9CJ3 - chain A; structure by X-ray diffraction, 1.95 A resolution.

[Chain A]
Name: Mitogen-activated protein kinase 14
Organism: Homo sapiens
Notes: EC 2.7.11.24
Reference sequence: Q16539 (MK14_HUMAN); numbering as in UniProt (aligned over 1-360)
Chain sequence (360 residues; numbered 1 to 360; the number before each row is that of its first residue):
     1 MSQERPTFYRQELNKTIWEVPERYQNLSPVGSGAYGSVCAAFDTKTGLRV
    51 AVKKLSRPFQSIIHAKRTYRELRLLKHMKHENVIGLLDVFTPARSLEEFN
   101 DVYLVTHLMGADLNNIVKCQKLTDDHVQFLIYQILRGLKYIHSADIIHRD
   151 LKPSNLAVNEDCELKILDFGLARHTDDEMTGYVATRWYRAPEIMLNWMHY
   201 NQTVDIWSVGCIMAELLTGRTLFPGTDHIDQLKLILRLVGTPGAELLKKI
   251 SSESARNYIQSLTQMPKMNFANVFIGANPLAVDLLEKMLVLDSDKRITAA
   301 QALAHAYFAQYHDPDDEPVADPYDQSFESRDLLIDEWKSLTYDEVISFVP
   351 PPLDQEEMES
Unresolved in the structure: 1-3, 176-180, 353-360
Modified residues: Thr180 (phosphothreonine; TPO); Tyr182 (O-phosphotyrosine; PTR)
Residues lining bound ligands: Pexmetinib (A1AWV): Val30, Val38, Ala51, Val52, Lys53, Arg67, Arg70, Glu71, Leu74, Leu75, Met78, Val83, Ile84, Leu86, Leu104, Val105, Thr106, His107, Leu108, Met109, Gly110, Ala111, Asp112, Ile141, Ile146, His148, Ala157, Ile166, Leu167, Asp168, Phe169, Gly170
UniProt features mapped onto this chain:
  - motif: Thr180 to Tyr182 (TXY)
  - active site: Asp168 (Proton acceptor)
  - binding site (ATP): Val30 to Val38, Lys53
  - modified residue: Ser2 (N-acetylserine), Thr16 (Phosphothreonine), Lys53 (N6-acetyllysine), Lys152 (N6-acetyllysine), Thr180 (Phosphothreonine), Tyr182 (Phosphotyrosine), Thr263 (Phosphothreonine), Tyr323 (Phosphotyrosine)
Reported in the primary citation:
  - conformationally variable residues (order/disorder transition): Asp176 to Thr180
  - binding site for Pexmetinib: Met109, Ala111, Asp168, Phe169
  - contacts within the chain: His174-Tyr182 (hydrogen bond), Thr175-Tyr182 (backbone contact), Tyr182-Arg186 (hydrogen bond)

[Overview]
Ligands of chain A: Pexmetinib. From UniProt: active-site residue Asp168 and 10 ATP-binding residues. From the
paper: a binding site for Pexmetinib at Met109, Ala111 and Asp168 among others; conformational variability at
Asp176.
Chain A is Mitogen-activated protein kinase 14 (Homo sapiens); the structure, Dual phosphorylated human p38
alpha bound to pexmetinib, was determined by X-ray diffraction together with 9CJ1, 9CJ2, 9CJ4 and 9CJ5 from
the same study.
